Entry 8W9F (electron microscopy, 4.40 A resolution (low resolution: residue-level contacts below are approximate; hydrogen-bond / salt-bridge calls are withheld)); this record covers chains e and i of the 17 polymer chains in the assembly.

# Chain e
Molecule: Histone H3.1
Organism: Homo sapiens
Reference sequence: P68431 (H31_HUMAN); residues 0-135 here correspond to UniProt positions 1-136 (UniProt number = residue number + 1)
Sequence (136 residues; row label = number of the first residue in the row; numbering starts at 0):
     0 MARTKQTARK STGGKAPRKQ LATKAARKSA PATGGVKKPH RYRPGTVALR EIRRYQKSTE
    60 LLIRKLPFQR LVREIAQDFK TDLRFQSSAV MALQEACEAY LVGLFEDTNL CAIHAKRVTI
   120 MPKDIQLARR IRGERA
Unresolved in the structure: 0-36
Curated features (UniProtKB/Swiss-Prot):
  - modified residue: Arg2 (Asymmetric dimethylarginine), Thr3 (Phosphothreonine), Lys4 (Allysine), Gln5 (5-glutamyl dopamine), Thr6 (Phosphothreonine), Arg8 (Citrulline), Lys9 (N6,N6,N6-trimethyllysine), Ser10 (ADP-ribosylserine), Thr11 (Phosphothreonine), Lys14 (N6-(2-hydroxyisobutyryl)lysine), Arg17 (Asymmetric dimethylarginine), Lys18 (N6-(2-hydroxyisobutyryl)lysine), Lys23 (N6-(2-hydroxyisobutyryl)lysine), Arg26 (Citrulline), Lys27 (N6,N6,N6-trimethyllysine), Ser28 (ADP-ribosylserine), Lys36 (N6,N6,N6-trimethyllysine), Lys37 (N6-methyllysine), Tyr41 (Phosphotyrosine), Lys56 (N6,N6,N6-trimethyllysine) and 8 more in UniProt
  - lipidation: Lys18 (N6-decanoyllysine)

# Chain i
Molecule: 5-DNA
Organism: Homo sapiens
Sequence (147 nucleotides; numbered -73 to 73; the number before each row is that of its first residue; numbers below 1 keep their minus sign (DA-73 is residue -73)):
   -73 ATCAATATCC ACCTGCAGAT ACTACCAAAA GTGTATTTGG AAACTGCTCC ATCAAAAGGC
   -13 ATGTTCAGCT GGAATCCAGC TGAACATGCC TTTTGATGGA GCAGTTTCCA AATACACTTT
    47 TGGTAGTATC TGCAGGTGGA TATTGAT

# Interface between chain e and chain i
Pairs across the interface (23):
  His39(e) - DT-68(i)
  Arg40(e) - DG8(i)
  Arg40(e) - DA9(i)
  Arg40(e) - DA10(i)
  Tyr41(e) - DT-68(i)
  Tyr41(e) - DA-67(i)
  Tyr41(e) - DA9(i)
  Tyr41(e) - DA10(i)
  Pro43(e) - DG8(i)
  Pro43(e) - DA9(i)
  Gly44(e) - DA9(i)
  Thr45(e) - DA9(i)
  Val46(e) - DA9(i)
  Val46(e) - DA10(i)
  Ala47(e) - DA9(i)
  Arg49(e) - DA-67(i)
  Arg49(e) - DT-66(i)
  Lys56(e) - DC-65(i)
  Arg63(e) - DT18(i)
  Lys64(e) - DT18(i)
  Leu65(e) - DT18(i)
  Arg69(e) - DT17(i)
  Arg83(e) - DG27(i)
Interface residues without a listed pair, chain e (17 interface residues in all): Arg42, Pro66

# Overview
17 residues of chain e face 10 of chain i across their interface.
Here chain e is Histone H3.1 and chain i is 5-DNA, both from Homo sapiens. Entry 8W9F (Cryo-EM structure of
the Rpd3S-nucleosome complex from budding yeast in State 3) was determined by electron microscopy, deposited
together with 8W9C, 8W9D and 8W9E.
